Entry 6OJ6 (electron microscopy, 4.20 A resolution (low resolution: residue-level contacts below are approximate; hydrogen-bond / salt-bridge calls are withheld)); this record covers chains P and T of the 13 polymer chains in the assembly.

[Chain P]
Molecule: RNA-directed RNA polymerase
Organism: Rotavirus A (strain RVA/Monkey/United States/RRV/1975/G3P5B[3])
Notes: EC 2.7.7.48
UniProtKB: B3F2X2 (B3F2X2_ROTRH); numbering as in UniProt (aligned over 1-1088)
Chain sequence (1088 residues; numbered 1 to 1088; the number before each row is that of its first residue):
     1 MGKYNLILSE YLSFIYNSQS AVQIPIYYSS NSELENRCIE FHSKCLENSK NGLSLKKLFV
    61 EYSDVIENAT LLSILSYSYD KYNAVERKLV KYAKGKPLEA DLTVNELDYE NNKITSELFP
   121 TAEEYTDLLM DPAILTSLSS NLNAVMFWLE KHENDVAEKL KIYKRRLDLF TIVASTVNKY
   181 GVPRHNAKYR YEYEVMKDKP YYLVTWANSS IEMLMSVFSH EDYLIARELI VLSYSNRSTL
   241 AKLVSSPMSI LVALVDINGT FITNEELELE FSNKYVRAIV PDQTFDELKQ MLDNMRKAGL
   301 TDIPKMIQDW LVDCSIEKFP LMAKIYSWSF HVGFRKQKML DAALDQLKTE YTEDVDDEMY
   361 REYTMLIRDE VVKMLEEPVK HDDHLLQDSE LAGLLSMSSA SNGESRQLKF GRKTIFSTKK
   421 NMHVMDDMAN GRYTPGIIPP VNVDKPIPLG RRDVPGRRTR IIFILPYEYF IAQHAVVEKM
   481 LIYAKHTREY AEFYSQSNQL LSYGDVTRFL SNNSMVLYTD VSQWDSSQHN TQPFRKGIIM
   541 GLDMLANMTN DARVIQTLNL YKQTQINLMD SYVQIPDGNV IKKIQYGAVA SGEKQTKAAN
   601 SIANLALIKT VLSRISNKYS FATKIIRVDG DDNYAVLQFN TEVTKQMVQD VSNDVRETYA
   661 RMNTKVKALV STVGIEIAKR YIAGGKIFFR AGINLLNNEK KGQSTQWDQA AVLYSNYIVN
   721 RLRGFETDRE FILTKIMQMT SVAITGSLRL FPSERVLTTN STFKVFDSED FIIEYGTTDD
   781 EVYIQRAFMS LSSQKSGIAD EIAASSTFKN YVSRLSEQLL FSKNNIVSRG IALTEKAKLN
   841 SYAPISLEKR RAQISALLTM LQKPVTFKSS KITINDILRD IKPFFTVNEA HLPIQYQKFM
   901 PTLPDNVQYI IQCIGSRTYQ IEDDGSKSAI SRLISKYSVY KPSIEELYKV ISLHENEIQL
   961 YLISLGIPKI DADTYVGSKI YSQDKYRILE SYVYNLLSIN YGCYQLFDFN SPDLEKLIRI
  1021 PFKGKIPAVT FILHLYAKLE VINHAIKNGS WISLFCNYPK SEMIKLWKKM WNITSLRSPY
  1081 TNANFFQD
Not modelled in the structure: 1, 1074-1088
What the authors report for this chain:
  - conformationally variable residues (loop rearrangement, order/disorder transition): Phe261 to Phe271, Met397 to Glu404, His486 to Thr507, Ile575 to Lys582, Asp629 to Asp632, Gln818 to Val827, Thr1074 to Asp1088

[Chain T]
Molecule: Template
Organism: Rotavirus A (strain RVA/Monkey/United States/RRV/1975/G3P5B[3])
Sequence (14 nucleotides; each row starts with the number of its first residue):
    97 UGUGGCAGAG AGCG

[Interface between chain P and chain T]
Residue-residue contacts (42):
  Ser398(P) - C102(T)
  Ser398(P) - A103(T)
  Ala400(P) - G101(T)
  Ser401(P) - G101(T)
  Ser401(P) - C102(T)
  Asn402(P) - G100(T)
  Asn402(P) - G101(T)
  Ser405(P) - U99(T)
  Thr414(P) - U97(T)
  Phe416(P) - U97(T)
  Phe416(P) - G98(T)
  Thr418(P) - U99(T)
  Arg452(P) - G101(T)
  Ile462(P) - G101(T)
  Phe470(P) - A103(T)
  Leu481(P) - A103(T)
  Lys485(P) - A105(T)
  Ser495(P) - G104(T)
  Ser495(P) - A105(T)
  Gln496(P) - A105(T)
  Gln496(P) - G106(T)
  Ser497(P) - G106(T)
  Ser591(P) - G101(T)
  Gly592(P) - G101(T)
  Glu593(P) - C102(T)
  Lys594(P) - C102(T)
  Lys594(P) - A103(T)
  Thr596(P) - C102(T)
  Lys597(P) - A103(T)
  Lys597(P) - G104(T)
  Lys700(P) - G100(T)
  Lys700(P) - G101(T)
  Lys701(P) - G100(T)
  Gln703(P) - G100(T)
  Ser761(P) - G108(T)
  Tyr919(P) - G106(T)
  Leu997(P) - A107(T)
  Leu997(P) - G108(T)
  Ser998(P) - G108(T)
  Asn1000(P) - G106(T)
  Asn1000(P) - A107(T)
  Tyr1001(P) - A107(T)
Also at the interface, not in a pair above, chain P (41 interface residues in all): Gly450, Arg451, Phe463, Ile464, Ala491, Glu492, Asn760, Thr762, Ser792, Glu945
Also at the interface, not in a pair above, chain T (14 interface residues in all): C109, G110

[Overview]
41 residues of chain P face 14 of chain T across their interface. From the paper: conformational variability
at Phe261(P), Met397(P) and His486(P) among others.
Here chain P is RNA-directed RNA polymerase and chain T is Template, both from Rotavirus A (strain
RVA/Monkey/United States/RRV/1975/G3P5B[3]). Entry 6OJ6 (In situ structure of rotavirus VP1 RNA-dependent RNA
polymerase (DLP_RNA)) was determined by electron microscopy (same publication as 6OJ3, 6OJ4 and 6OJ5).
